PDB entry 9OLQ | X-ray diffraction, 3.48 A resolution | chains A and B of the 3 polymer chains in the assembly

# Chain A
Name: Designed allosteric facilitated dissociation switch AS1 H
Source organism: synthetic construct
Amino-acid sequence (266 residues; row label = number of the first residue in the row; numbers below 1 keep their minus sign (Met-2 is residue -2)):
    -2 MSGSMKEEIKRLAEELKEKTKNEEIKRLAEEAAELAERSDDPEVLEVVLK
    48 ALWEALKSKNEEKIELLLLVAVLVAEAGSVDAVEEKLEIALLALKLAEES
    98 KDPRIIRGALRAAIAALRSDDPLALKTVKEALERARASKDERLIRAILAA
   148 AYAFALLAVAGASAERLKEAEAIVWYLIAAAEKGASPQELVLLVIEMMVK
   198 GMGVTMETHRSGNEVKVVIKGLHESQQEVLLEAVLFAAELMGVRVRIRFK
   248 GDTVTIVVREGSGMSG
Not modelled in the structure: -2 to 0, 257-263

# Chain B
Name: Designed allosteric facilitated dissociation switch AS1 T
Source organism: synthetic construct
Amino-acid sequence (127 residues; row label = number of the first residue in the row):
     1 EEAVRRRFEELLREALAFRERTGGRRETLEHAVRLARELAEFAASHPEFN
    51 RQEAVLLAIELMVRAMGVTMETHRSGNEVKVVIKGLNIDEQVALYRAVRE
   101 TSKIMGVETEIEVEGDTQTIVVREGSG
Not modelled in the structure: 125-127

# How chain A and chain B interact
Pairs across the interface - 40 pairs, chain A then chain B:
  Glu11(A) - Thr22(B)  hydrogen bond
  Lys14(A) - Thr22(B)
  Lys14(A) - Gly23(B)
  Lys14(A) - Arg26(B)
  Glu20(A) - Asn87(B)  hydrogen bond
  Glu20(A) - Glu90(B)
  Glu21(A) - Asn87(B)
  Arg24(A) - Asp89(B)  salt bridge
  Glu27(A) - Gly24(B)
  Glu27(A) - Arg26(B)
  Glu27(A) - Glu27(B)
  Glu221(A) - Tyr95(B)
  Glu221(A) - Arg96(B)
  Glu221(A) - Arg99(B)
  Gln224(A) - Tyr95(B)  hydrogen bond
  Glu225(A) - Val92(B)
  Glu225(A) - Arg96(B)  salt bridge
  Glu229(A) - Asp89(B)
  Glu229(A) - Val92(B)
  Leu232(A) - Ile88(B)  hydrophobic
  Leu232(A) - Val113(B)  hydrophobic
  Val242(A) - Val113(B)
  Val242(A) - Glu114(B)
  Arg243(A) - Glu112(B)  salt bridge
  Arg243(A) - Val113(B)
  Arg243(A) - Glu114(B)
  Ile244(A) - Glu112(B)
  Ile244(A) - Val113(B)  hydrogen bond (backbone-backbone)
  Arg245(A) - Glu110(B)  salt bridge
  Arg245(A) - Ile111(B)  hydrogen bond (side chain-backbone)
  Arg245(A) - Glu112(B)  salt bridge
  Phe246(A) - Tyr95(B)
  Phe246(A) - Arg99(B)
  Phe246(A) - Glu110(B)
  Phe246(A) - Ile111(B)  hydrogen bond (backbone-backbone)
  Lys247(A) - Glu108(B)  salt bridge
  Lys247(A) - Glu110(B)  salt bridge
  Gly248(A) - Arg99(B)
  Asp249(A) - Arg99(B)  salt bridge
  Arg256(A) - Glu114(B)  salt bridge
Also at the interface, not in a pair above, chain A (24 interface residues in all): Lys18, Lys23, Leu228, Arg241
Also at the interface, not in a pair above, chain B (25 interface residues in all): Arg19, Arg25, Leu29, Gln91, Gly115, Val121

# Overview
The interface between chain A and chain B involves 24 residues on one side and 25 on the other; the contacts
include 6 hydrogen bonds and 9 salt bridges. Polar contacts include Arg24(A)-Asp89(B), Glu225(A)-Arg96(B) and
Arg243(A)-Glu112(B).
Chain A is Designed allosteric facilitated dissociation switch AS1 H and chain B is Designed allosteric
facilitated dissociation switch AS1 T, both from synthetic construct; the structure, Designed allosteric
facilitated dissociation switch AS1_K46L_E50W_K172W_E173Y in complex state THE, was determined by X-ray
diffraction (same publication as 9DCY, 9DCZ, 9DD0, 9DD1 and 9DD3).
